1RHI - chains 2 and 3 of the 4 polymer chains in the assembly; structure by X-ray diffraction, 3.00 A resolution.

Chain 2:
Protein: Human rhinovirus 3 coat protein
From: Human rhinovirus 3
Reference sequence: Q82081 (POLG_HRV3); residues 1-262 here correspond to UniProt positions 69-330 (UniProt number = residue number + 68)
Chain sequence (262 residues; each row starts with the number of its first residue):
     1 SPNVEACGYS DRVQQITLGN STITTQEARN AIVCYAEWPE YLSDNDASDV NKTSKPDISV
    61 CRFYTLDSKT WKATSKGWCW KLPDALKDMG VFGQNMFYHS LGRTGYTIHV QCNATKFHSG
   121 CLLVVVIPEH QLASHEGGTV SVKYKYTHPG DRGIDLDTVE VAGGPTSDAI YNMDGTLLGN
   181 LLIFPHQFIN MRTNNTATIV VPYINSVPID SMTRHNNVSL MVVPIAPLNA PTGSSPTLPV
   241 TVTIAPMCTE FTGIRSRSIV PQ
Unresolved in the structure: 1-7

Chain 3:
Protein: Human rhinovirus 3 coat protein
From: Human rhinovirus 3
Reference sequence: Q82081 (POLG_HRV3); residues 1-236 here correspond to UniProt positions 331-566 (UniProt number = residue number + 330)
Chain sequence (236 residues; numbered 1 to 236; the number before each row is that of its first residue):
     1 GLPTTTLPGS GQFLTTDDRQ SPSALPSYEP TPRIHIPGKV RNLLEIIQVG TLIPMNNTGT
    61 NDNVTNYLIP LHADRQNEQI FGTKLYIGDG VFKTTLLGEI AQYYTHWSGS LRISLMYTGP
   121 ALSSAKIILA YTPPGTRGPE DKKEAMLGTH VVWDIGLQST IVMTIPWTSG VQFRYTDPDT
   181 YTSAGYLSCW YLTSLILPPQ TSGQVYLLSF ISACPDFKLR LMKDTQTISQ TDALTE
Sequence notes: conflict Lys142 (Arg473 in Q82081), Glu144 (Lys475 in Q82081)

Interface between chain 2 and chain 3:
Residue-residue contacts (73; chain 2 residue first):
  Arg12(2) - Leu157(3)
  Arg29(2) - Leu157(3)
  Arg29(2) - Ser159(3)
  Tyr35(2) - Pro37(3)  hydrophobic
  Tyr35(2) - Gly38(3)
  Glu37(2) - His35(3)  salt bridge
  Glu37(2) - Pro37(3)
  Asp46(2) - Ile34(3)
  Asp46(2) - His35(3)  hydrogen bond (side chain-backbone)
  Lys116(2) - Pro120(3)
  Lys116(2) - Ala121(3)  hydrogen bond (backbone-backbone)
  Lys116(2) - Leu122(3)  hydrogen bond (backbone-backbone)
  Phe117(2) - Pro120(3)
  Phe117(2) - Leu122(3)  hydrophobic
  Phe117(2) - Pro199(3)
  Phe117(2) - Thr201(3)
  His118(2) - Pro120(3)
  Ser119(2) - Thr118(3)
  Ser119(2) - Gly119(3)
  Ser119(2) - Pro120(3)
  Gly120(2) - Thr118(3)
  Thr139(2) - Glu236(3)
  Ile170(2) - Asp62(3)
  Ile170(2) - Asn63(3)
  Ile170(2) - Val64(3)
  Ile170(2) - Tyr67(3)  hydrophobic
  Tyr171(2) - Asp62(3)  hydrogen bond
  Leu177(2) - Tyr67(3)
  Leu177(2) - Thr94(3)
  Leu178(2) - Val64(3)  hydrophobic
  Leu178(2) - Tyr67(3)  hydrophobic
  Gly179(2) - Thr51(3)
  Gly179(2) - Leu52(3)  hydrogen bond (backbone-backbone)
  Gly179(2) - Tyr67(3)  hydrogen bond (backbone-side chain)
  Asn180(2) - Thr51(3)
  Asn180(2) - Thr94(3)  hydrogen bond (side chain-backbone)
  Asn180(2) - Thr95(3)
  Asn180(2) - Leu96(3)  hydrogen bond (side chain-backbone)
  Leu182(2) - Val49(3)
  Leu182(2) - Gly50(3)
  Leu182(2) - Thr51(3)
  Leu182(2) - Leu52(3)  hydrophobic
  Leu182(2) - Phe210(3)  hydrophobic
  Ile183(2) - Val49(3)  hydrophobic
  Ile183(2) - Leu96(3)  hydrophobic
  Phe188(2) - Phe210(3)  hydrophobic
  Asn190(2) - Met116(3)
  Asn190(2) - Tyr117(3)  hydrogen bond (side chain-backbone)
  Asn190(2) - Thr118(3)
  Asn190(2) - Ser159(3)
  Arg192(2) - Tyr117(3)
  Arg192(2) - Gly119(3)  hydrogen bond (side chain-backbone)
  Arg192(2) - Pro120(3)  hydrogen bond (side chain-backbone)
  Arg192(2) - Ala121(3)
  Arg192(2) - Gly156(3)  hydrogen bond (side chain-backbone)
  Thr193(2) - Ser159(3)
  Tyr203(2) - Pro37(3)
  Ile204(2) - Pro37(3)  hydrophobic
  Asn205(2) - Ile34(3)
  Asn205(2) - Ile36(3)
  Ser206(2) - Ile34(3)
  Val207(2) - Ile34(3)
  Pro208(2) - Ile34(3)
  Ile225(2) - Val64(3)
  Ile225(2) - Leu68(3)
  Ile225(2) - Leu208(3)  hydrophobic
  Ala226(2) - Leu68(3)  hydrophobic
  Ala226(2) - Thr118(3)
  Pro227(2) - Leu68(3)
  Pro227(2) - Tyr206(3)
  Asn229(2) - Ser202(3)
  Pro231(2) - Gln200(3)
  Thr232(2) - Gln200(3)  hydrogen bond (backbone-backbone)
Interface residues without a listed pair, chain 2 (38 interface residues in all): Cys121, Pro202, Pro224
Interface residues without a listed pair, chain 3 (42 interface residues in all): Arg33, Ile46, Ser123, Ile155, Gln158, Pro198, Gln204

In short:
Chain 2 and chain 3 form an interface of 38 and 42 residues respectively; the contacts include 13 hydrogen
bonds and 1 salt bridge. Polar contacts include Glu37(2)-His35(3), Asp46(2)-His35(3) and Tyr171(2)-Asp62(3).
Chain 2 is Human rhinovirus 3 coat protein and chain 3 is Human rhinovirus 3 coat protein, both from Human
rhinovirus 3; the structure, Human rhinovirus 3 coat protein, was determined by X-ray diffraction.
